8VCJ - chains B and H of the 11 polymer chains in the assembly; structure by electron microscopy, 3.32 A resolution.

[Chain B]
Protein: Transposon Tn7 transposition protein TnsC
Organism: Escherichia coli
Reference sequence: P05846 (TNSC_ECOLX); numbering as in UniProt (aligned over 1-503)
Amino-acid sequence (523 residues; each row starts with the number of its first residue):
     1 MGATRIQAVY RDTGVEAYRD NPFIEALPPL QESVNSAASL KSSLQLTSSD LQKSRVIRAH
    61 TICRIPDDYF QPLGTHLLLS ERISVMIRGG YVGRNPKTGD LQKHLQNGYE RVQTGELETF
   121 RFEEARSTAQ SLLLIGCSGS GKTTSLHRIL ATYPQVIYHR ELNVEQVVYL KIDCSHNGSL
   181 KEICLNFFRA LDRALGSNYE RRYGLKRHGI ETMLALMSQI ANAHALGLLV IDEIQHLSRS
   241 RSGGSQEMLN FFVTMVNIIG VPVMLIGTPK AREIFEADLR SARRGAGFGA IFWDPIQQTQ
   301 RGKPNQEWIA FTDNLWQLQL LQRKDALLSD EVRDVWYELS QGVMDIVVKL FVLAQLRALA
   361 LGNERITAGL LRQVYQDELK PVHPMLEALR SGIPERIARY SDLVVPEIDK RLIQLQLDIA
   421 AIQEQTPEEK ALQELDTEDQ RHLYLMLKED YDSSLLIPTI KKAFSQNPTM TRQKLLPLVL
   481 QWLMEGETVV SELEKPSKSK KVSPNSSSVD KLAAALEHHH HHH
Disordered / not traced: 1-2, 486-523
Sequence notes: engineered mutation Gly2 (Ser in P05846); expression tag (504-523)
Ligand contacts: ADP (adenosine-5'-diphosphate): Pro66, Tyr69, Phe70, Gln71, Leu73, His76, Ser138, Gly139, Ser140, Gly141, Lys142, Thr143, Thr144, Phe311, Met344, Asp345

[Chain H]
Molecule: 50-nt DNA strand
Sequence (50 nucleotides; each row starts with the number of its first residue):
     1 ATACTGTGGA CCAGAACCCT GATAAATGCA ACGCTCATAG CGGGCAGACG

[Chain B / chain H interface]
Pairs across the interface (8):
  Asn177(B) - DA22(H)  hydrogen bond to the phosphate
  Ser179(B) - DT23(H)  hydrogen bond to the phosphate
  Leu180(B) - DT23(H)  phosphate contact
  Lys181(B) - DT23(H)  phosphate contact
  Ile210(B) - DA24(H)  phosphate contact
  Arg241(B) - DA22(H)  sugar contact
  Ser242(B) - DA22(H)  hydrogen bond to the phosphate
  Ser242(B) - DT23(H)  hydrogen bond to the phosphate
Other interface residues (no listed pair), chain B (8 interface residues in all): Gly209
Other interface residues (no listed pair), chain H (4 interface residues in all): DG21

[Summary]
8 residues of chain B and 4 residues of chain H are in contact; the contacts include 4 hydrogen bonds. Polar
contacts include Asn177(B)-DA22(H), Ser179(B)-DT23(H) and Ser242(B)-DA22(H). Bound to chain B: ADP.
Chain B is Transposon Tn7 transposition protein TnsC (Escherichia coli) and chain H is a 50-nt DNA strand; the
structure, CryoEM structure of the TnsC(1-503)-TnsD(1-318)-DNA complex in a 7:2:1 stoichiometry from E. coli
Tn7 bound to ..., was determined by electron microscopy (same publication as 8GLU, 8GLW, 8GLX and 8VCT).
